8GT7 - chains C and F of the 6 polymer chains in the assembly; structure by X-ray diffraction, 3.28 A resolution.

[Chain C]
Name: Cysteine proteinase falcipain 2a
Organism: Plasmodium falciparum 3D7
Notes: EC 3.4.22.-
UniProtKB: Q8I6U4 (Q8I6U4_PLAF7); residues 1-241 here correspond to UniProt positions 244-484 (UniProt number = residue number + 243)
Sequence (241 residues; each row starts with the number of its first residue):
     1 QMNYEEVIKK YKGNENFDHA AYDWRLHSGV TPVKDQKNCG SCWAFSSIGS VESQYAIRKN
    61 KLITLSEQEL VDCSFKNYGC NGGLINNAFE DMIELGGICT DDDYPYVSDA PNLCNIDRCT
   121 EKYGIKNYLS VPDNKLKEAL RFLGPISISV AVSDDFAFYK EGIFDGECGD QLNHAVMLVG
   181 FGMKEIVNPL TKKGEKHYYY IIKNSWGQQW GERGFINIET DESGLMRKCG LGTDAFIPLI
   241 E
Cystine bridges: Cys39-Cys80, Cys73-Cys114, Cys168-Cys229
Residues lining bound ligands: PE8 (3,6,9,12,15,18,21-heptaoxatricosane-1,23-diol): Asp133, Ser223, Leu225, Met226
UniProt features mapped onto this chain:
  - motif: Gln1 to Phe17 (Nose motif), Glu185 to Gly194 (Arm motif)
  - active site: Cys42, His174, Asn204

[Chain F]
Name: Val-asn-pro-leu-thr-lys-lys-gly-glu
Organism: Plasmodium falciparum 3D7
Sequence (9 residues; row label = number of the first residue in the row):
     1 VNPLTKKGE
Residues lining bound ligands:
  - PE8 (3,6,9,12,15,18,21-heptaoxatricosane-1,23-diol), molecule 1: Val1, Pro3, Leu4, Thr5, Lys6, Lys7
  - PE8, molecule 2: Leu4, Lys6, Gly8, Glu9

[Interface between chain C and chain F]
Pairs across the interface (8; chain C residue first):
  Glu5(C) with Leu4(F)
  Tyr11(C) with Lys6(F), hydrogen bond (backbone-side chain); Glu9(F), hydrogen bond (side chain-backbone)
  Lys12(C) with Lys6(F), hydrogen bond (backbone-side chain)
  Gly13(C) with Leu4(F)
  Asn16(C) with Pro3(F); Leu4(F)
  His19(C) with Pro3(F), hydrogen bond (side chain-backbone)
Other interface residues (no listed pair), chain C (8 interface residues in all): Asn14, Lys137

[Summary]
The interface between chain C and chain F involves 8 residues on one side and 4 on the other; the contacts
include 4 hydrogen bonds. Among the polar pairs are Tyr11(C)-Lys6(F), Tyr11(C)-Glu9(F) and Lys12(C)-Lys6(F).
Here chain C is Cysteine proteinase falcipain 2a and chain F is Val-asn-pro-leu-thr-lys-lys-gly-glu, both from
Plasmodium falciparum 3D7. Entry 8GT7 (Structure of falcipain and human Stefin A mutant complex) was
determined by X-ray diffraction.
